PDB entry 9CP1 | electron microscopy, 2.97 A resolution | chains A and G of the 9 polymer chains in the assembly

[Chain A]
Protein: CRISPR-associated aCascade subunit Cas7/Csa2 2
Organism: Saccharolobus solfataricus P2
UniProtKB: Q97Y91 (CSA2B_SACS2); residues 1-321 here = UniProt positions 1-321
Amino-acid sequence (321 residues; each row starts with the number of its first residue):
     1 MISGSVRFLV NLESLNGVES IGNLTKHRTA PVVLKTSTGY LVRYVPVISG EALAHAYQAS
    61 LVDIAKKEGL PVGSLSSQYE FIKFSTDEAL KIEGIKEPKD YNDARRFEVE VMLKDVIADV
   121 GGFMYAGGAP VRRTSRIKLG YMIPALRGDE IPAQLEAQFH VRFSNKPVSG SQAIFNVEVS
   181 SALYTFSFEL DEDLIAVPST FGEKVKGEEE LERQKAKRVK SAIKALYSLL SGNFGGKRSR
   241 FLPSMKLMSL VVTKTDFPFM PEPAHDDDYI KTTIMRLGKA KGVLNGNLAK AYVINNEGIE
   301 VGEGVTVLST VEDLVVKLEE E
Not modelled in the structure: 169-172

[Chain G]
Protein: CRISPR system aCascade subunit Cas5 1
Organism: Saccharolobus solfataricus P2
UniProtKB: Q97Y92 (CAS5A_SACS2); residue numbers follow UniProt; this construct covers 1-240
Amino-acid sequence (240 residues; numbered 1 to 240; the number before each row is that of its first residue):
     1 MIYSKVFLKL HWGFSVVKPL AAKAKPGFYL PPPTTLIGAL SYGKFRGVDN INLGNVYGSP
    61 AYNFRNIMAT ARLESEGVYT EDIIRNVISY FQRKERRENP RYIYGVIPTG KVYIPNGRLV
   121 VVYVTDSISK EELEKLCWSI TRIGCKECLA SVENVEVGEA KKVSGRVKTR YYFRDTVKVV
   181 GRKEFLEYVT FWEENGYIWG KEGSPVRYIL PITTYPLASK EVEVEAKEAY EVGGEYVVFS
Not modelled in the structure: 21-23, 83-108

[Interface between chain A and chain G]
Residue-residue contacts - 48 pairs, chain A then chain G:
  Met-1(A) / Arg-46(G)
  Ala-30(A) / Tyr-113(G)  hydrophobic
  Pro-31(A) / Thr-80(G)
  Pro-31(A) / Tyr-113(G)
  Val-33(A) / Glu-76(G)
  Val-33(A) / Val-78(G)  hydrophobic
  Val-42(A) / Tyr-215(G)
  Arg-132(A) / Asp-49(G)  hydrogen bond (side chain-backbone)
  Arg-132(A) / Trp-199(G)
  Arg-133(A) / Asp-49(G)
  Thr-134(A) / Asp-49(G)  hydrogen bond (backbone-side chain)
  Ser-135(A) / Lys-146(G)
  Leu-139(A) / Glu-147(G)
  Tyr-141(A) / Trp-12(G)
  Tyr-141(A) / Lys-111(G)  hydrogen bond
  Ile-143(A) / Trp-12(G)  hydrophobic
  Leu-146(A) / Pro-115(G)  hydrophobic
  Ser-187(A) / His-11(G)  hydrogen bond
  Ser-187(A) / Leu-149(G)
  Leu-194(A) / Arg-46(G)
  Leu-194(A) / Gly-47(G)
  Ser-199(A) / Gly-47(G)  hydrogen bond (side chain-backbone)
  Ser-199(A) / Val-48(G)
  Ser-199(A) / Asp-49(G)  hydrogen bond
  Phe-201(A) / Val-48(G)  hydrophobic
  Phe-201(A) / Asn-50(G)
  Phe-201(A) / Ile-51(G)  hydrophobic
  Phe-201(A) / Tyr-57(G)  hydrogen bond (backbone-side chain)
  Met-260(A) / Thr-141(G)
  Met-260(A) / Leu-149(G)  hydrophobic
  Met-260(A) / Ala-150(G)
  Pro-261(A) / His-11(G)
  Pro-261(A) / Ser-151(G)  hydrogen bond (backbone-side chain)
  Glu-262(A) / Lys-9(G)
  Pro-263(A) / Leu-10(G)
  Pro-263(A) / His-11(G)
  His-265(A) / His-11(G)
  His-265(A) / Pro-115(G)
  His-265(A) / Asn-116(G)
  Asp-266(A) / Asn-116(G)
  Arg-276(A) / Ser-151(G)
  Arg-276(A) / Val-152(G)  hydrogen bond (side chain-backbone)
  Arg-276(A) / Glu-153(G)
  Ala-280(A) / Trp-138(G)  hydrophobic
  Val-283(A) / Trp-138(G)  hydrophobic
  Leu-284(A) / Lys-135(G)
  Leu-284(A) / Ser-139(G)
  Asn-285(A) / Lys-135(G)
Other interface residues (no listed pair), chain A (39 interface residues in all): Arg-28, Val-32, Gly-50, Tyr-101, Ile-137, Lys-138, Gly-140, Glu-189, Thr-200, Pro-258, Lys-279
Other interface residues (no listed pair), chain G (35 interface residues in all): Tyr-42, Asp-82, Ile-140, Pro-216

[Summary]
39 residues of chain A and 35 residues of chain G are in contact, with 9 hydrogen bonds. Polar contacts
include Arg-132(A)/Asp-49(G), Thr-134(A)/Asp-49(G) and Tyr-141(A)/Lys-111(G).
Here chain A is CRISPR-associated aCascade subunit Cas7/Csa2 2 and chain G is CRISPR system aCascade subunit
Cas5 1, both from Saccharolobus solfataricus P2. Entry 9CP1 (Post-targeting aCascade Type I-A CRISPR-Cas
Surveillance Complexes) was determined by electron microscopy.
